PDB entry 4X1C | X-ray diffraction, 1.70 A resolution | chains C and E of the 6 polymer chains in the assembly

== Chain C ==
Molecule: 2-hydroxymuconate tautomerase
Organism: Pseudomonas putida
Notes: EC 5.3.2.6
Reference sequence: Q01468 (4OT1_PSEPU); residues 1-62 here correspond to UniProt positions 2-63 (UniProt number = residue number + 1)
Sequence (62 residues; numbered 1 to 62; the number before each row is that of its first residue):
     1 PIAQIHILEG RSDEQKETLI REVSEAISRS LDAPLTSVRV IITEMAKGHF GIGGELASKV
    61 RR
Not modelled in the structure: 59-62
UniProt features mapped onto this chain:
  - active site: Pro-1 (Proton acceptor)

== Chain E ==
Molecule: 2-hydroxymuconate tautomerase
Organism: Pseudomonas putida
Notes: EC 5.3.2.6
Reference sequence: Q01468 (4OT1_PSEPU); residues 1-62 here correspond to UniProt positions 2-63 (UniProt number = residue number + 1)
Sequence (62 residues; each row starts with the number of its first residue):
     1 PIAQIHILEG RSDEQKETLI REVSEAISRS LDAPLTSVRV IITEMAKGHF GIGGELASKV
    61 RR
Not modelled in the structure: 60-62
Modified residues: Pro-1 (1-ethenyl-L-proline; N80)

== How chain C and chain E interact ==
Pairs across the interface - 23 pairs, chain C then chain E:
  Gln-4(C) with His-6(E)
  Lys-16(C) with His-49(E), hydrogen bond
  Glu-17(C) with Leu-56(E)
  Ile-20(C) with Gly-48(E); Gly-51(E); Leu-56(E), hydrophobic
  Arg-21(C) with Gly-54(E)
  Ser-24(C) with Gly-54(E)
  Leu-35(C) with Gly-53(E)
  Val-38(C) with Gly-51(E); Ile-52(E); Gly-53(E), hydrogen bond (backbone-backbone)
  Arg-39(C) with Gly-51(E); Ile-52(E)
  Val-40(C) with His-49(E); Phe-50(E); Gly-51(E), hydrogen bond (backbone-backbone)
  Ile-41(C) with His-6(E); Met-45(E), hydrophobic; His-49(E); Phe-50(E), hydrophobic
  Ile-42(C) with His-49(E), hydrogen bond (backbone-backbone)
  Glu-44(C) with His-49(E), salt bridge
Also at the interface, not in a pair above, chain C (14 interface residues in all): Thr-36

== In short ==
Chain C and chain E form an interface of 14 and 10 residues respectively; the contacts include 4 hydrogen
bonds and 1 salt bridge. Polar pairs include Glu-44(C)/His-49(E), Lys-16(C)/His-49(E) and Val-38(C)/Gly-53(E).
From UniProt: active-site residue Pro-1(C) on chain C.
Chain C is 2-hydroxymuconate tautomerase and chain E is 2-hydroxymuconate tautomerase, both from Pseudomonas
putida; the structure, Crystal structure of 4-OT from Pseudomonas putida mt-2 with an enamine adduct on the
N-terminal proline ..., was determined by X-ray diffraction, deposited together with 4X19.
